Entry 7BKP (electron microscopy, 2.80 A resolution); this record covers chains A and Z of the 3 polymer chains in the assembly.

Chain A:
Molecule: Interferon-induced helicase C domain-containing protein 1
From: Mus musculus
Notes: EC 3.6.4.13
Reference sequence: Q8R5F7 (IFIH1_MOUSE); residues 1-1025 here = UniProt positions 1-1025
Sequence (1025 residues; each row starts with the number of its first residue):
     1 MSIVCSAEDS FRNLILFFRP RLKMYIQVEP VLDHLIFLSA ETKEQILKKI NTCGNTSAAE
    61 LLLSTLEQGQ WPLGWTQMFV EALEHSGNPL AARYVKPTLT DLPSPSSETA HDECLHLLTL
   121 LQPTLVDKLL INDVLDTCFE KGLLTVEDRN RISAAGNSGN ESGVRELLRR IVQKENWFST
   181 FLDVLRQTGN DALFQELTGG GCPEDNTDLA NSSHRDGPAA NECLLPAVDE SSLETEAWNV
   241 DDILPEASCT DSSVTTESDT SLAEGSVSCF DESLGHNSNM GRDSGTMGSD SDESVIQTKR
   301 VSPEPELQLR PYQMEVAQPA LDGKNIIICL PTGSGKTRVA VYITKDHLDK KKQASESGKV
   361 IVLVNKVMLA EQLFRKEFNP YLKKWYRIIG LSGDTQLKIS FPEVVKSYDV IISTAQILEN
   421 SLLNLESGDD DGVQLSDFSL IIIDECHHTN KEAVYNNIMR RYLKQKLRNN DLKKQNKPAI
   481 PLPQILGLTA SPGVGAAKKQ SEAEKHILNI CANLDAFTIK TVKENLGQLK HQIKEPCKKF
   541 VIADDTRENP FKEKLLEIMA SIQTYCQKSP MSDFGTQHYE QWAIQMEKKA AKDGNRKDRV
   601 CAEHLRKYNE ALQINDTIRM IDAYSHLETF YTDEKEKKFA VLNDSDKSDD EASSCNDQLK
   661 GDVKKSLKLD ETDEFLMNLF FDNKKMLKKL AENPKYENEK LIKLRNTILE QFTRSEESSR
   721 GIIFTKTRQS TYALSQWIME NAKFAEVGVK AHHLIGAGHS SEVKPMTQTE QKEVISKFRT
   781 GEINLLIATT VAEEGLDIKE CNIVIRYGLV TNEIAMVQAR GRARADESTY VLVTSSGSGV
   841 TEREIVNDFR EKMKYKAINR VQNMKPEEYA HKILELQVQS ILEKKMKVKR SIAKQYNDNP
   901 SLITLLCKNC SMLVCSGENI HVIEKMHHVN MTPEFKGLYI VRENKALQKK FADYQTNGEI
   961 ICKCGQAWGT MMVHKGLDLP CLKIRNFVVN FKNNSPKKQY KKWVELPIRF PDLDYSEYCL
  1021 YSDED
Disordered / not traced: 1-306, 646-665, 894-895, 950-952, 1021-1025
Differences from the reference sequence: engineered mutation Lys854 (Met in Q8R5F7)
Swiss-Prot annotation at these positions:
  - binding site (Zn(2+)): Cys907, Cys910, Cys962, Cys964
  - site (Cleavage): Asp208, Leu209, Asp216, Gly217, Asp251, Ser252
  - modified residue (Phosphoserine): Ser289, Ser291, Ser302, Ser645, Ser648, Ser828
  - cross-link (Glycyl lysine isopeptide (Lys-Gly)): Lys23 (interchain with G-Cter in ISG15), Lys43 (interchain with G-Cter in ISG15)
Bound ions: Zn2+: Cys907, Cys910, Cys962, Cys964
Small-molecule neighbours: ATP: Gln308, Leu309, Arg310, Gln313, Pro331, Thr332, Gly333, Ser334, Gly335, Lys336, Thr337, Arg338, Asp444, Arg822
What the authors report for this chain:
  - contacts within the chain: Ser491-Lys854 (hydrogen bond), Glu813-Lys854 (salt bridge)
  - mutagenesis - S491A/M854K, E813A/M854K: abolished catalytic activity
  - mutagenesis - S491A/E813A/M854K: increased catalytic activity
  - mutagenesis - H871A/E875A: increased signaling in response to without poly(I:C) stimulation
  - mutagenesis - D848K/F849A/R850E: abolished signaling

Chain Z:
Molecule: 14-nt RNA strand
Sequence (14 nucleotides; each row starts with the number of its first residue):
     1 CUCUCCUCGG CUUG

How chain A and chain Z interact:
Residue-residue contacts - 37 pairs, chain A then chain Z:
  Asn365(A) with C8(Z), hydrogen bond to the sugar; G9(Z), sugar contact
  Lys366(A) with C8(Z), sugar contact; G9(Z), phosphate contact
  Val367(A) with G9(Z), hydrogen bond to the phosphate; G10(Z), phosphate contact
  Gly393(A) with G10(Z), hydrogen bond to the phosphate; C11(Z), phosphate contact
  Lys398(A) with C11(Z), salt bridge to the phosphate
  Thr414(A) with G10(Z), hydrogen bond to the phosphate
  Gln416(A) with G9(Z), sugar contact
  Asn420(A) with G10(Z), sugar contact
  Glu580(A) with U4(Z), hydrogen bond to the sugar
  Ile584(A) with C3(Z), sugar contact
  Lys726(A) with C6(Z), sugar contact
  Arg728(A) with C6(Z), phosphate contact; U7(Z), salt bridge to the phosphate
  Gly756(A) with U7(Z), hydrogen bond to the phosphate; C8(Z), phosphate contact
  Ala757(A) with C8(Z), hydrogen bond to the phosphate
  Ser761(A) with C6(Z), hydrogen bond to the phosphate
  Gln768(A) with G9(Z), phosphate contact
  Thr789(A) with C6(Z), phosphate contact; U7(Z), hydrogen bond to the phosphate
  Thr790(A) with C6(Z), hydrogen bond to the sugar; U7(Z), sugar contact
  Val791(A) with U7(Z), sugar contact
  Met926(A) with C11(Z), sugar contact; U12(Z), sugar contact
  His927(A) with U12(Z), hydrogen bond to the sugar; U13(Z), sugar contact
  Met972(A) with U13(Z), sugar contact
  Val973(A) with U13(Z), hydrogen bond to the sugar; G14(Z), phosphate contact
  His974(A) with U13(Z), hydrogen bond to the phosphate; G14(Z), salt bridge to the phosphate
  Lys975(A) with G14(Z), hydrogen bond to the phosphate
Other interface residues (no listed pair), chain A (35 interface residues in all): Ser392, Ile417, Gln581, Arg606, Thr727, Ile755, Gly758, Gln771, Glu924, Lys1001
Other interface residues (no listed pair), chain Z (13 interface residues in all): U2, C5

Summary:
35 residues of chain A face 13 of chain Z across their interface; the contacts include 14 hydrogen bonds and 3
salt bridges. Polar contacts include Asn365(A)-C8(Z), Glu580(A)-U4(Z) and Thr790(A)-C6(Z). The paper reports
that S491A/M854K and E813A/M854K of chain A abolish catalytic activity; contacts within the chain involving
Ser491(A), Lys854(A) and Glu813(A); 5 substitutions were tested in all.
Here chain A is Interferon-induced helicase C domain-containing protein 1 (Mus musculus) and chain Z is a
14-nt RNA strand. Entry 7BKP (CryoEM structure of disease related M854K MDA5-dsRNA filament in complex with
ATP) was determined by electron microscopy together with 7BKQ, 7NGA, 7NIC and 7NIQ from the same study.
